Entry 8RK6 (electron microscopy, 3.60 A resolution); this record covers chains I and M of the 3 polymer chains in the assembly.

# Chain I
Protein: DUF2163 domain-containing protein
Organism: Pseudomonas phage JBD30
UniProt: L7P7M8 (L7P7M8_9CAUD); numbering as in UniProt (aligned over 1-273)
Amino-acid sequence (273 residues; row label = number of the first residue in the row):
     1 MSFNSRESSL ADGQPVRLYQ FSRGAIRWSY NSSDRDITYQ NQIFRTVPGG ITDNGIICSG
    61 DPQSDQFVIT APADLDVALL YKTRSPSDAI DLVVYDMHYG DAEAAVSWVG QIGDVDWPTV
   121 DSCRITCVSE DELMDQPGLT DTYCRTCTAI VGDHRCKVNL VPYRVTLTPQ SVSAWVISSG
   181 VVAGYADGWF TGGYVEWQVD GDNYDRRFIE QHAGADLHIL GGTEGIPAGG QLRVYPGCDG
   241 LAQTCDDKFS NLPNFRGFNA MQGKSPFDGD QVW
Disordered / not traced: 1
Ligand contacts: Fe ion (FE): C147, C156, C238, C245
From the paper describing this entry:
  - Fe ion coordination: C156

# Chain M
Protein: Tip attachment protein J domain-containing protein
Organism: Pseudomonas phage JBD30
UniProt: L7P7X4 (L7P7X4_9CAUD); numbering as in UniProt (aligned over 1-735)
Amino-acid sequence (735 residues; row label = number of the first residue in the row):
     1 MGAKPKAQTV GWRYYFDIHF ALGKKVDEVC AIRASGKTAW KGSITSNGQV RINAPELFGG
    61 DKGEGGLDGT LDVLFGEEDQ GVLPRLAAML GGLVPAFRGV TTCFYSGLVT SVNPYPKKWE
   121 ILRRGGNRLW DGNPWYPEKQ FVWLADGQIK AMNPAHILYL VYTGRDFRGL ARTRMDEASW
   181 RAAADTLYAE GFGLCFEWTR SDSFKNFCET VKSHIGAEVY PNRQTGQISI RLLRDDYNVA
   241 DLPLFDEDSG LLEITQEKTG STSLAPSQLI VKYIDQIDGA QRQIIVNNNA VAASQGRRSS
   301 EEIEFLGVPT GELAGRVGER EMRLKTTGLK RYKGVFDRRA RSLNPGQPFL IRSTPRGIPE
   361 TVVRVGRIED NFLGDGKITL TVVQDQFNLP ATTGVAPPPP GWTPPDRTPR AITVRRLIEA
   421 PYRELAGVID PANLQLLDVS ASYLAALAEA PTSLSQSYTL TDRVGSSGAF VDRGTGDWCP
   481 TGLLAAELPL AAGPNVVTLT NATRLEDVTV GQAAVVDDEI VRVDAVNYAS GTVTLARGCA
   541 DTVPAKHLAG ARVWFYDTFE AVDETVYSQG VTLQARLLTN TSEGQLAPAL AATDSLTLTG
   601 RQGKPYPPGQ FRINGSAYPT KVYGALSVSW AKRDRIGQAD QLIDTTVGNI GPEDGATVTL
   661 QVYSGTTLKR TYAGLTSSSW SYPLAEDMAD GPLQDVRLVL RSVRDGIDSW QQHDITIERH
   721 GLGFRLGEEL GGVSA
Disordered / not traced: 1, 729-735

# How chain I and chain M interact
Pairs across the interface (73; chain I residue first):
  E7(I) - R338(M)  salt bridge
  E7(I) - R341(M)
  S8(I) - R339(M)  hydrogen bond (backbone-side chain)
  L10(I) - R339(M)
  P15(I) - F372(M)  hydrophobic
  V16(I) - F372(M)
  R17(I) - F372(M)
  S32(I) - L373(M)
  G55(I) - D370(M)
  I56(I) - R223(M)
  I56(I) - E369(M)
  I56(I) - D370(M)  hydrogen bond (backbone-backbone)
  I57(I) - R367(M)
  I57(I) - I368(M)
  I57(I) - E369(M)
  C58(I) - R223(M)
  C58(I) - I368(M)  hydrogen bond (backbone-backbone)
  S59(I) - R367(M)
  D96(I) - R341(M)  salt bridge
  D96(I) - F372(M)
  V106(I) - R223(M)
  V106(I) - Q224(M)
  V106(I) - R341(M)
  S107(I) - R223(M)
  S107(I) - R341(M)
  E130(I) - R174(M)  salt bridge
  E130(I) - G226(M)
  L133(I) - R168(M)
  M134(I) - Y162(M)  hydrophobic
  M134(I) - R168(M)
  M134(I) - S203(M)
  M134(I) - F204(M)  hydrogen bond (backbone-backbone)
  M134(I) - K205(M)  hydrogen bond (backbone-backbone)
  D135(I) - S203(M)  hydrogen bond (backbone-side chain)
  D135(I) - K205(M)
  Q136(I) - R168(M)
  Q136(I) - S203(M)
  Q136(I) - F204(M)
  P137(I) - D202(M)
  P137(I) - F204(M)
  G138(I) - D202(M)
  G138(I) - F204(M)
  L139(I) - W198(M)
  L139(I) - S201(M)
  T140(I) - K24(M)
  T140(I) - D166(M)
  D141(I) - K24(M)
  Y143(I) - G23(M)
  H154(I) - R165(M)  hydrogen bond (side chain-backbone)
  H154(I) - D166(M)
  R155(I) - D166(M)
  D246(I) - L93(M)
  L252(I) - P95(M)
  P253(I) - A96(M)
  P253(I) - R98(M)
  N254(I) - R98(M)  hydrogen bond
  F255(I) - P95(M)  hydrophobic
  R256(I) - R98(M)  hydrogen bond (side chain-backbone)
  R256(I) - G99(M)
  F258(I) - F97(M)  hydrophobic
  F258(I) - V100(M)  hydrophobic
  N259(I) - L93(M)  hydrogen bond (side chain-backbone)
  M261(I) - H19(M)
  Q262(I) - H19(M)
  F267(I) - I18(M)  hydrophobic
  F267(I) - P116(M)
  F267(I) - K117(M)
  F267(I) - K118(M)
  F267(I) - W119(M)
  D268(I) - P116(M)
  D268(I) - K118(M)
  D270(I) - Y115(M)
  V272(I) - F16(M)  hydrophobic
Also at the interface, not in a pair above, chain I (52 interface residues in all): N54, P62, W108, V109, A242, Q243, G257, A260, Q271, W273
Also at the interface, not in a pair above, chain M (48 interface residues in all): Y14, A21, L90, P114, L170, P221, G366, N371

# In short
Chain I and chain M form an interface of 52 and 48 residues respectively; the contacts include 10 hydrogen
bonds and 3 salt bridges. Polar pairs include E7(I)-R338(M), D96(I)-R341(M) and E130(I)-R174(M). Chain I binds
Fe ion. From the paper: Fe ion coordination by C156(I).
Here chain I is DUF2163 domain-containing protein and chain M is Tip attachment protein J domain-containing
protein, both from Pseudomonas phage JBD30. Entry 8RK6 (Baseplate core of bacteriophage JBD30 computed in C3
symmetry) was determined by electron microscopy together with 8RK3, 8RK5, 8RK7, 8RKA and 8RKB from the same
study.
